9N0Z - chains A and C of the 4 polymer chains in the assembly; structure by electron microscopy, 3.50 A resolution.

Chain A:
Molecule: Serine/threonine-protein phosphatase 2A 65 kDa regulatory subunit A alpha isoform
Source organism: Homo sapiens
Reference sequence: P30153 (2AAA_HUMAN); numbering as in UniProt (aligned over 9-589)
Amino-acid sequence (584 residues; row label = number of the first residue in the row):
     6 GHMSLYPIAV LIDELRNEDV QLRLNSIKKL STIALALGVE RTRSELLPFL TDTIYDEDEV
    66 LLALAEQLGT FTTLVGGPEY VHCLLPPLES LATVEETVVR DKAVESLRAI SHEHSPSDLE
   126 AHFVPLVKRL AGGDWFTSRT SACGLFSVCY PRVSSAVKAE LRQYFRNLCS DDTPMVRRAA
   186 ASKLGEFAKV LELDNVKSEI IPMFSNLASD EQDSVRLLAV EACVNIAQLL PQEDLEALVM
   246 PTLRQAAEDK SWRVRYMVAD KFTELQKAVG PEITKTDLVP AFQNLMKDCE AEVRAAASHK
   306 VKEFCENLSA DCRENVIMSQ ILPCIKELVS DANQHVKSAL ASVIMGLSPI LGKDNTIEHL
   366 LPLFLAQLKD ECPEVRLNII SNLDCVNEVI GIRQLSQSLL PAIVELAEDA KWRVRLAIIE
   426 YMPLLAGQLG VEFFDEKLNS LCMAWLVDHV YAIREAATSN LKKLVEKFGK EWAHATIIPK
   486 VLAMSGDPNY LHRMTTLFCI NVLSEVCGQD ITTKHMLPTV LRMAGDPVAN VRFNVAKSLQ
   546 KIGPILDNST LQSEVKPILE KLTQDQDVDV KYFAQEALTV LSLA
Unresolved in the structure: 6-8
Construct notes: expression tag (6-8)
UniProt features mapped onto this chain:
  - modified residue: Lys280 (N6-acetyllysine)

Chain C:
Molecule: Serine/threonine-protein phosphatase 2A catalytic subunit alpha isoform
Source organism: Homo sapiens
Notes: EC 3.1.3.16
Reference sequence: P67775 (PP2AA_HUMAN); numbering as in UniProt (aligned over 1-309)
Amino-acid sequence (311 residues; each row starts with the number of its first residue; numbers below 1 keep their minus sign (Gly-1 is residue -1)):
    -1 GHMDEKVFTK ELDQWIEQLN ECKQLSESQV KSLCEKAKEI LTKESNVQEV RCPVTVCGDV
    59 HGQFHDLMEL FRIGGKSPDT NYLFMGDYVD RGYYSVETVT LLVALKVRYR ERITILRGNH
   119 ESRQITQVYG FYDECLRKYG NANVWKYFTD LFDYLPLTAL VDGQIFCLHG GLSPSIDTLD
   179 HIRALDRLQE VPHEGPMCDL LWSDPDDRGG WGISPRGAGY TFGQDISETF NHANGLTLVS
   239 RAHQLVMEGY NWCHDRNVVT IFSAPNYCYR CGNQAAIMEL DDTLKYSFLQ FDPAPRRGEP
   299 HVTRRTPDYF L
Unresolved in the structure: -1 to 1
Construct notes: expression tag (-1 to 0)
UniProt features mapped onto this chain:
  - active site: His118 (Proton donor)
  - binding site (Mn(2+)): Asp57, His59, Asp85, Asn117, His167, His241
  - binding site (Zn(2+)): Asp57, His59, Asp85
  - binding site (Fe(3+)): Asp85, Asn117, His167, His241
  - modified residue: Tyr307 (Phosphotyrosine), Leu309 (Leucine methyl ester)
From the paper describing this entry:
  - conformationally variable residues (order/disorder transition): Arg294 to Arg303
  - post-translational modification sites: Leu309 (citing earlier work)

How chain A and chain C interact:
Residue-residue contacts - 30 pairs, chain A then chain C:
  Trp257(A) with Thr304(C); Phe308(C), hydrophobic; Leu309(C), hydrophobic
  Arg258(A) with Phe308(C), hydrogen bond (side chain-backbone)
  Tyr261(A) with Leu309(C)
  Met262(A) with Leu309(C)
  Glu297(A) with Arg303(C), salt bridge
  His340(A) with Arg303(C), hydrogen bond
  Tyr456(A) with Arg70(C); Ile71(C), hydrogen bond (backbone-backbone); Gly73(C)
  Pro493(A) with Asp280(C)
  Tyr495(A) with Pro51(C), hydrophobic; Asp77(C); Thr78(C); Asn79(C)
  Met499(A) with Asp77(C)
  Phe503(A) with Asp77(C)
  Val533(A) with Pro51(C)
  Asn535(A) with Pro76(C); Asp77(C), hydrogen bond (side chain-backbone); Thr78(C); Asn79(C)
  Phe538(A) with Pro76(C)
  Asn539(A) with Asp77(C), hydrogen bond
  Asp572(A) with Arg110(C), salt bridge
  Asp574(A) with Arg110(C)
  Tyr577(A) with Lys4(C); Thr7(C)
  Glu581(A) with Lys4(C), salt bridge
Interface residues without a listed pair, chain A (27 interface residues in all): Arg418, His454, Val455, Ala457, Glu460, Asn494, Leu496, Arg498
Interface residues without a listed pair, chain C (24 interface residues in all): Gly72, Lys74, Arg106, Tyr107, Asp279, Leu287, Pro293, Tyr307

In short:
The interface between chain A and chain C involves 27 residues on one side and 24 on the other, with 5
hydrogen bonds and 3 salt bridges. Polar contacts include Glu297(A)-Arg303(C), Asp572(A)-Arg110(C) and
Glu581(A)-Lys4(C). From the paper: a modification site at Leu309(C); conformational variability at Arg294(C).
Here chain A is Serine/threonine-protein phosphatase 2A 65 kDa regulatory subunit A alpha isoform and chain C
is Serine/threonine-protein phosphatase 2A catalytic subunit alpha isoform, both from Homo sapiens. Entry 9N0Z
(PP2A-B55 Holoenzyme with B55i) was determined by electron microscopy together with 9N0Y from the same study.
